7R0W - chains K and L of the 18 polymer chains in the assembly; structure by electron microscopy, 2.80 A resolution.

# Chain K
Molecule: Cytochrome f
Organism: Synechocystis sp. PCC 6803
Reference sequence: P26287 (CYF_SYNY3); the author numbering skips numbers that UniProt does not, so the offset changes along the chain: -43 to 194 = UniProt 1-238; 196-285 = UniProt 239-328
Sequence (328 residues; each row starts with the number of its first residue; note: 1 number in that range is skipped by the numbering (no residue carries it; nothing is unmodelled there); numbers below 1 keep their minus sign (Met-43 is residue -43)):
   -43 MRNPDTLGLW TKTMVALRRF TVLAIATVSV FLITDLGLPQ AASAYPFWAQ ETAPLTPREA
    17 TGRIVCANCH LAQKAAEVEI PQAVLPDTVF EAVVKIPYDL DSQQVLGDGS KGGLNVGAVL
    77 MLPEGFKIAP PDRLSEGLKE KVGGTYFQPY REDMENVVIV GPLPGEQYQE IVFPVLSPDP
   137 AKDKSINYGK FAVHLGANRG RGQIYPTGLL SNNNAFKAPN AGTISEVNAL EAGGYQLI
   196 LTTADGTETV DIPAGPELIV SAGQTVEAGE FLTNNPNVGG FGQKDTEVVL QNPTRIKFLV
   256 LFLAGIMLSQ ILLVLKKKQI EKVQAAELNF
Disordered / not traced: -43 to 0, 196-200
Covalently attached groups: heme c (HEC) linked to Cys22, Cys25
Ion coordination: heme c Fe near His26 (its only coordinating residue here)
Small-molecule neighbours:
  - 6PL ((4S,7R)-4-hydroxy-N,N,N-trimethyl-9-oxo-7-[(palmitoyloxy)methyl]-3,5,8-trioxa-4-phosphahexacosan-1-aminium 4-oxide): Pro37, Gln38, Ala39
  - heme c (HEC): Tyr1, Pro2, Trp4, Ala5, Thr8, Ile20, Val21, His26, Gln60, Gly69, Leu70, Asn71, Val72, Gly73, Ala74, Val75, Pro118, Gly152, Asn154, Gly156, Arg157, Gly158, Ile160, Tyr161, Pro162
UniProt features mapped onto this chain:
  - binding site (heme): Tyr1, Cys22, Cys25, His26

# Chain L
Molecule: Rieske domain, PetC
Organism: Synechocystis sp. PCC 6803
Sequence (192 residues; numbered 1 to 192; the number before each row is that of its first residue):
     1 MLVKILKFRR FIMTQISGSP DVPDLGRRQF MNLLTFGTIT GVAAGALYPA VKYLIPPSSG
    61 GSGGGVTAKD ALGNDVKVTE FLASHNAGDR VLAQGLKGDP TYIVVQGDDT IANYGINAVC
   121 THLGCVVPWN ASENKFMCPC HGSQYNAEGK VVRGPAPLSL ALAHATVTDD DKLVLSTWTE
   181 TDFRTDEDPW WA
Disordered / not traced: 1-20, 169-171
Cystine bridges: Cys125-Cys140
Ion coordination: 2Fe-2S cluster Fe: Cys120, His122, His141
Small-molecule neighbours: 2Fe-2S cluster (FES): Cys120, His122, Leu123, Cys125, Cys138, Cys140, His141, Gly142, Ser143

# Interface between chain K and chain L
Pairs across the interface (24):
  Phe257(K) with Val42(L); Ala46(L)
  Gly260(K) with Val42(L)
  Ile261(K) with Val42(L), hydrophobic
  Leu263(K) with Thr38(L)
  Ser264(K) with Thr38(L)
  Leu267(K) with Met31(L); Leu34(L); Thr35(L), hydrogen bond (backbone-side chain); Thr38(L)
  Leu268(K) with Thr35(L); Ile39(L), hydrophobic
  Leu270(K) with Met31(L), hydrophobic
  Lys271(K) with Arg28(L), hydrogen bond (side chain-backbone); Met31(L); Asn32(L), hydrogen bond; Thr35(L)
  Gln274(K) with Pro23(L); Arg27(L), hydrogen bond (side chain-backbone); Arg28(L); Met31(L)
  Lys277(K) with Pro23(L)
  Val278(K) with Arg28(L)
  Ala281(K) with Val22(L), hydrophobic
Other interface residues (no listed pair), chain L (14 interface residues in all): Asp21, Gly45

# Overview
The interface between chain K and chain L involves 13 residues on one side and 14 on the other; the contacts
include 4 hydrogen bonds. Polar pairs include Leu267(K)-Thr35(L), Lys271(K)-Arg28(L) and Lys271(K)-Asn32(L).
Ligands of chain K: compound 6PL. Chain L binds 2Fe-2S cluster.
Here chain K is Cytochrome f and chain L is Rieske domain, PetC, both from Synechocystis sp. PCC 6803. Entry
7R0W (2.8 Angstrom cryo-EM structure of the dimeric cytochrome b6f-PetP complex from Synechocystis sp. PCC
6803 with ...) was determined by electron microscopy together with 7ZXY from the same study.
